PDB entry 5AV8 | X-ray diffraction, 2.20 A resolution | chains C and J of the 10 polymer chains in the assembly

Chain C:
Molecule: Histone H2A type 1-B/E
Organism: Homo sapiens
Reference sequence: P04908 (H2A1B_HUMAN); residues 0-129 here correspond to UniProt positions 1-130 (UniProt number = residue number + 1)
Amino-acid sequence (133 residues; each row starts with the number of its first residue; numbers below 1 keep their minus sign (Gly-3 is residue -3)):
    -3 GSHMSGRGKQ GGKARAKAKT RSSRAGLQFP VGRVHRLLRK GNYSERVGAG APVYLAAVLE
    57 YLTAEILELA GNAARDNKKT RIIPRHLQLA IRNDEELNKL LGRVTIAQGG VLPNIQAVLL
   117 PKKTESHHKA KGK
Unresolved in the structure: -3 to 12, 119-129
Construct notes: expression tag (-3 to -1)
Swiss-Prot annotation at these positions:
  - modified residue: Ser1 (N-acetylserine), Arg3 (Citrulline), Lys5 (N6-(2-hydroxyisobutyryl)lysine), Lys9 (N6-(2-hydroxyisobutyryl)lysine), Lys13 (N6-(beta-hydroxybutyryl)lysine), Lys36 (N6-(2-hydroxyisobutyryl)lysine), Lys74 (N6-(2-hydroxyisobutyryl)lysine), Lys75 (N6-(2-hydroxyisobutyryl)lysine), Lys95 (N6-(2-hydroxyisobutyryl)lysine), Gln104 (N5-methylglutamine), Lys118 (N6-(2-hydroxyisobutyryl)lysine), Lys119 (N6-crotonyllysine), Thr120 (Phosphothreonine), Lys125 (N6-crotonyllysine)
  - cross-link (Glycyl lysine isopeptide (Lys-Gly)): Lys13 (interchain with G-Cter in ubiquitin), Lys15 (interchain with G-Cter in ubiquitin), Lys119 (interchain with G-Cter in ubiquitin)

Chain J:
Molecule: 147-nt DNA strand
Sequence (147 nucleotides; row label = number of the first residue in the row; numbers below 1 keep their minus sign (DA-73 is residue -73)):
   -73 ATCAATATCC ACCTGCAGAT ACTACCAAAA GTGTATTTGG AAACTGCTCC ATCAAAAGGC
   -13 ATGTTCAGCT GGATTCCAGC TGAACATGCC TTTTGATGGA GCAGTTTCCA AATACACTTT
    47 TGGTAGTATC TGCAGGTGGA TATTGAT
Bound ions: Mn2+ site 1: DG-35, DG-34; Mn2+ site 2 near DG-3 (its only coordinating residue here); Mn2+ site 3 near DG5 (its only coordinating residue here); Mn2+ site 4 near DG27 (its only coordinating residue here); Mn2+ site 5 near DG48 (its only coordinating residue here); Mn2+ site 6 near DG61 (its only coordinating residue here)

Chain C / chain J interface:
Pairs across the interface - 13 pairs, chain C then chain J:
  Arg29(C) - DG48(J)  hydrogen bond to the phosphate
  Arg29(C) - DG49(J)  salt bridge to the phosphate
  Arg42(C) - DA38(J)  sugar contact
  Arg42(C) - DT39(J)  phosphate contact
  Val43(C) - DT39(J)  hydrogen bond to the phosphate
  Gly44(C) - DA38(J)  phosphate contact
  Ala45(C) - DA38(J)  hydrogen bond to the phosphate
  Lys75(C) - DC59(J)  phosphate contact
  Lys75(C) - DA60(J)  salt bridge to the phosphate
  Thr76(C) - DG58(J)  sugar contact
  Thr76(C) - DC59(J)  hydrogen bond to the phosphate
  Arg77(C) - DG58(J)  hydrogen bond to the sugar
  Arg77(C) - DC59(J)  hydrogen bond to the phosphate
Other interface residues (no listed pair), chain C (10 interface residues in all): Glu41, Lys74

Summary:
10 residues of chain C face 7 of chain J across their interface, with 6 hydrogen bonds and 2 salt bridges.
Polar contacts include Arg77(C)-DG58(J), Arg29(C)-DG48(J) and Val43(C)-DT39(J). DG-35(J) and DG-34(J) form the
Mn2+ site 1.
Chain C is Histone H2A type 1-B/E (Homo sapiens) and chain J is a 147-nt DNA strand; the structure, human
nucleosome core particle, was determined by X-ray diffraction (same publication as 5AV5, 5AV6, 5AV9, 5AVB and
5AVC).
